2AQ8 - chain A; structure by X-ray diffraction, 1.92 A resolution.

[Chain A]
Name: Enoyl-Acyl-carrier-protein reductase
Organism: Mycobacterium tuberculosis
Notes: EC 1.3.1.9
UniProt: P0A5Y6 (INHA_MYCTU); residues 1-269 here = UniProt positions 1-269
Sequence (269 residues; row label = number of the first residue in the row):
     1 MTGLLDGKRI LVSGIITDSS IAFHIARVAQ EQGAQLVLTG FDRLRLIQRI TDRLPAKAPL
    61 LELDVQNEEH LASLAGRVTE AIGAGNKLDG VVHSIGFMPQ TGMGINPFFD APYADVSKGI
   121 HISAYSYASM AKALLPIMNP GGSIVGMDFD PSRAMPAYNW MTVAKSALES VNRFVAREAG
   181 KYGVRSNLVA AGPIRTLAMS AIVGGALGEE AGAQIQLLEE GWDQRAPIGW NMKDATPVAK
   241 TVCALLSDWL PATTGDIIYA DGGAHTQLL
Not modelled in the structure: 1-2
Small-molecule neighbours:
  - lysine (LYS): Arg-177, Glu-178, Lys-181
  - NADH (NAI; 1,4-dihydronicotinamide adenine dinucleotide): Gly-14, Ile-15, Ile-16, Ser-20, Ile-21, Ala-22, Phe-41, Leu-63, Asp-64, Val-65, Gln-66, Ser-94, Ile-95, Gly-96, Phe-97, Ile-122, Met-147, Asp-148, Phe-149, Lys-165, Ala-191, Gly-192, Pro-193, Ile-194, Thr-196, Met-199

[Overview]
Bound to chain A: NADH and lysine.
Chain A is Enoyl-Acyl-carrier-protein reductase (Mycobacterium tuberculosis); the structure, Crystal structure
of wild-type of Enoyl-ACP(CoA) reductase from Mycobacterium tuberculosis in complex with NADH, was determined
by X-ray diffraction together with 2AQH, 2AQI and 2AQK from the same study.
